Entry 7NKY (electron microscopy, 3.20 A resolution); this record covers chains N and b of the 27 polymer chains in the assembly.

Chain N:
Molecule: 138-nt DNA strand
Sequence (138 nucleotides; each row starts with the number of its first residue; note: 10 numbers in that range are skipped by the numbering (no residue carries them; nothing is unmodelled there); numbers below 1 keep their minus sign (DC-75 is residue -75)):
   -75 CTAGCACAGGG
   -54 TGTCTGCTTATCGGTAGAGTGTCAATCCCCTTGGCGGTTAAAACGCGGGG
    -4 GACAGCGCGTACGTGCGTTTAAGCGGTGCTAGAGCTGTCTACGACCAATT
    46 GAGCGGCCTCGGCACCGGGATTCTGAT

Chain b:
Name: Histone H4
From: Xenopus laevis
Reference sequence: P62799 (H4_XENLA); residues 0-102 here correspond to UniProt positions 1-103 (UniProt number = residue number + 1)
Amino-acid sequence (103 residues; each row starts with the number of its first residue; numbering starts at 0):
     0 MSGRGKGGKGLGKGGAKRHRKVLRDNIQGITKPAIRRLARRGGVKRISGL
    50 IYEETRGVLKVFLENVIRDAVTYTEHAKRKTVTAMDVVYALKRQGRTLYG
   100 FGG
Unresolved in the structure: 0-19
Swiss-Prot annotation at these positions:
  - DNA-binding region: Lys16 to Lys20
  - modified residue: Ser1 (N-acetylserine), Arg3 (Asymmetric dimethylarginine), Lys5 (N6-(2-hydroxyisobutyryl)lysine), Lys8 (N6-(2-hydroxyisobutyryl)lysine), Lys12 (N6-(2-hydroxyisobutyryl)lysine), Lys16 (N6-(2-hydroxyisobutyryl)lysine), Lys20 (N6,N6,N6-trimethyllysine), Lys31 (N6-(2-hydroxyisobutyryl)lysine), Lys44 (N6-(2-hydroxyisobutyryl)lysine), Ser47 (Phosphoserine), Tyr51 (Phosphotyrosine), Lys59 (N6-(2-hydroxyisobutyryl)lysine), Lys77 (N6-(2-hydroxyisobutyryl)lysine), Lys79 (N6-(2-hydroxyisobutyryl)lysine), Tyr88 (Phosphotyrosine), Lys91 (N6-(2-hydroxyisobutyryl)lysine)
  - cross-link (Glycyl lysine isopeptide (Lys-Gly)): Lys31 (interchain with G-Cter in UFM1), Lys91 (interchain with G-Cter in ubiquitin)

How chain N and chain b interact:
Contacting residue pairs - 14 pairs, chain N then chain b:
  DA6(N) with Arg45(b), base contact
  DC7(N) with Arg45(b), hydrogen bond to the sugar; Ile46(b), sugar contact; Ser47(b), hydrogen bond to the phosphate; Gly48(b), hydrogen bond to the phosphate
  DG8(N) with Arg35(b), salt bridge to the phosphate; Arg45(b), phosphate contact; Ile46(b), hydrogen bond to the phosphate
  DT9(N) with Arg39(b), salt bridge to the phosphate
  DG27(N) with Lys79(b), sugar contact
  DA28(N) with Arg78(b), phosphate contact; Lys79(b), hydrogen bond to the phosphate; Thr80(b), hydrogen bond to the phosphate
  DG29(N) with Arg78(b), phosphate contact
Interface residues without a listed pair, chain b (11 interface residues in all): Tyr51, Lys77

Overview:
7 residues of chain N and 11 residues of chain b are in contact; the contacts include 6 hydrogen bonds and 2
salt bridges. Polar contacts include DC7(N)-Arg45(b), DC7(N)-Ser47(b) and DC7(N)-Gly48(b). From UniProt: a
DNA-binding region on chain b.
Here chain N is a 138-nt DNA strand and chain b is Histone H4 (Xenopus laevis). Entry 7NKY (RNA Polymerase
II-Spt4/5-nucleosome-FACT structure) was determined by electron microscopy.
